PDB entry 6G0Q | X-ray diffraction, 1.40 A resolution | chains A and B

Chain A:
Molecule: Bromodomain-containing protein 4
Source organism: Homo sapiens
UniProt: O60885 (BRD4_HUMAN); residues 42-168 here = UniProt positions 42-168
Sequence (127 residues; numbered 42 to 168; the number before each row is that of its first residue):
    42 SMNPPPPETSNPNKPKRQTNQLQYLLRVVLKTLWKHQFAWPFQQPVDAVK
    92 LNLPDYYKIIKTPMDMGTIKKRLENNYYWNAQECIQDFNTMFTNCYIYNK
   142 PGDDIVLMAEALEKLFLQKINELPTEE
Not modelled in the structure: 42, 168
Differences from the reference sequence: conflict Met43 (Thr in O60885)
UniProt features mapped onto this chain:
  - site: Asn140 (Acetylated histone binding)
  - cross-link: Lys99 (Glycyl lysine isopeptide (Lys-Gly) (interchain with G-Cter in SUMO2))
  - natural variant: Asp145 (D145G: Found in a patient with a neurodevelopmental syndrome; uncertain significance)
  - mutagenesis: Asn140 (N140A: Abolishes binding to acetylated histones)
From the paper describing this entry:
  - binding site for Erythroid transcription factor (chain B): Asn140

Chain B:
Molecule: Erythroid transcription factor
UniProt: P15976 (GATA1_HUMAN); numbering as in UniProt (aligned over 309-319)
Sequence (11 residues; each row starts with the number of its first residue):
   309 ASGKGKKKRGY
Not modelled in the structure: 309
Modified / non-standard residues: Lys312 (N(6)-acetyllysine; ALY); Lys315 (N(6)-acetyllysine; ALY)
Differences from the reference sequence: conflict Tyr319 (Ser in P15976)
UniProt features mapped onto this chain:
  - modified residue: Ser310 (Phosphoserine), Lys312 (N6-acetyllysine), Lys314 (N6-acetyllysine), Lys315 (N6-acetyllysine)
From the paper describing this entry:
  - post-translational modification sites: Lys312, Lys315

Interface between chain A and chain B:
Pairs across the interface - 19 pairs, chain A then chain B:
  Gln78(A) with Arg317(B); Gly318(B), hydrogen bond (backbone-backbone); Tyr319(B)
  Trp81(A) with Lys315(B); Lys316(B), hydrogen bond (side chain-backbone); Gly318(B)
  Pro82(A) with Lys315(B)
  Phe83(A) with Lys312(B)
  Val87(A) with Lys312(B)
  Leu92(A) with Lys315(B)
  Leu94(A) with Gly311(B); Lys312(B)
  Tyr139(A) with Ser310(B)
  Asn140(A) with Lys312(B)
  Asp145(A) with Lys314(B); Lys315(B), hydrogen bond (side chain-backbone)
  Ile146(A) with Lys312(B); Lys315(B)
  Met149(A) with Lys315(B)
Interface residues without a listed pair, chain A (17 interface residues in all): Lys76, Phe79, Tyr97, Cys136, Asp144
Interface residues without a listed pair, chain B (10 interface residues in all): Gly313

Overview:
17 residues of chain A face 10 of chain B across their interface, with 3 hydrogen bonds. Among the polar pairs
are Trp81(A)-Lys316(B), Asp145(A)-Lys315(B) and Gln78(A)-Gly318(B). UniProt lists one mutagenesis site on
chain A. From the paper: a binding site for Erythroid transcription factor (chain B) at Asn140(A);
modification sites Lys312(B) and Lys315(B).
Here chain A is Bromodomain-containing protein 4 (Homo sapiens) and chain B is Erythroid transcription factor.
Entry 6G0Q (Crystal Structure of the first bromodomain of human BRD4 in complex with an acetylated GATA1
peptide ...) was determined by X-ray diffraction, deposited together with 5NNC, 5NND, 5NNE, 5NNF, 5NNG, 6G0O
and 3 further entries.
